PDB entry 9LGO | electron microscopy, 3.51 A resolution | chains G and D of the 10 polymer chains in the assembly

== Chain G ==
Molecule: cDNA FLJ55172
From: Homo sapiens
Reference sequence: B4DRQ5 (B4DRQ5_HUMAN); residue numbers follow UniProt; this construct covers 1-265
Sequence (275 residues; row label = number of the first residue in the row; numbers below 1 keep their minus sign (Met-9 is residue -9)):
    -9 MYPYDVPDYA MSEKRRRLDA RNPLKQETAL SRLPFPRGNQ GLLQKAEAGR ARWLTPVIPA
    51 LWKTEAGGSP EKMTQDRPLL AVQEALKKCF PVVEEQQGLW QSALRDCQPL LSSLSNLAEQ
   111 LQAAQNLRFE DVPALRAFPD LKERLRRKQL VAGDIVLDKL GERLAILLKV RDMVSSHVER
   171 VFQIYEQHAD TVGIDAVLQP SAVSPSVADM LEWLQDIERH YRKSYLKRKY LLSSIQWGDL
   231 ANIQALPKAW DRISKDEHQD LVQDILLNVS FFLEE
Disordered / not traced: -9 to 65
Construct notes: initiating methionine (-9); expression tag (-8 to 0)

== Chain D ==
Molecule: ATPase family gene 2 protein homolog A
From: Homo sapiens
Notes: EC 3.6.4.10
Reference sequence: Q8NB90 (AFG2A_HUMAN); residues 1-886 here = UniProt positions 1-886
Sequence (886 residues; row label = number of the first residue in the row):
     1 MSSKKNRKRL NQSAENGSSL PSAASSCAEA RAPSAGSDFA ATSGTLTVTN LLEKVDDKIP
    61 KTFQNSLIHL GLNTMKSANI CIGRPVLLTS LNGKQEVYTA WPMAGFPGGK VGLSEMAQKN
   121 VGVRPGDAIQ VQPLVGAVLQ AEEMDVALSD KDMEINEEEL TGCILRKLDG KIVLPGNFLY
   181 CTFYGRPYKL QVLRVKGADG MILGGPQSDS DTDAQRMAFE QSSMETSSLE LSLQLSQLDL
   241 EDTQIPTSRS TPYKPIDDRI TNKASDVLLD VTQSPGDGSG LMLEEVTGLK CNFESAREGN
   301 EQLTEEERLL KFSIGAKCNT DTFYFISSTT RVNFTEIDKN SKEQDNQFKV TYDMIGGLSS
   361 QLKAIREIIE LPLKQPELFK SYGIPAPRGV LLYGPPGTGK TMIARAVANE VGAYVSVING
   421 PEIISKFYGE TEAKLRQIFA EATLRHPSII FIDQLDALCP KREGAQNEVE KRVVASLLTL
   481 MDGIGSEVSE GQVLVLGATN RPHALDAALR RPGRFDKEIE IGVPNAQDRL DILQKLLRRV
   541 PHLLTEAELL QLANSAHGYV GADLKVLCNE AGLCALRRIL KKQPNLPDVK VAGLVKITLK
   601 DFLQAMNDIR PSAMREIAID VPNVSWSDIG GLESIKLKLE QAVEWPLKHP ESFIRMGIQP
   661 PKGVLLYGPP GCSKTMIAKA LANESGLNFL AIKGPELMNK YVGESERAVR ETFRKARAVA
   721 PSIIFFDQLD ALAVERGSSL GAGNVADRVL AQLLTEMDGI EQLKDVTILA ATNRPDRIDK
   781 ALMRPGRIDR IIYVPLPDAA TRREIFKLQF HSMPVSNEVD LDELILQTDA YSGAEIVAVC
   841 REAALLALEE DIQANLIMKR HFTQALSTVT PRIPESLRRF YEDYQE
Disordered / not traced: 1-42, 205-315, 339-349, 733-743, 886
Construct notes: conflict Gln454 (Glu in Q8NB90), Gln728 (Glu in Q8NB90)
Ligand contacts: ATP (adenosine-5'-triphosphate): Met354, Ile355, Gly356, Pro395, Pro396, Gly397, Thr398, Gly399, Lys400, Thr401, Met402, Gln454, Asn500, Ile532, Gly561, Ala562, Lys565
UniProt features mapped onto this chain:
  - binding site (ATP): Gly394 to Thr401, Gly668 to Thr675
  - modified residue: Thr272 (Phosphothreonine), Ser274 (Phosphoserine), Ser279 (Phosphoserine)
  - cross-link: Lys859 (Glycyl lysine isopeptide (Lys-Gly) (interchain with G-Cter in SUMO2))
  - natural variant: Arg84 (R84Q: In NEDHSB), Ser90 (S90I: In NEDHSB), Ala100 (A100T: In NEDHSB), Thr330 (deletion: In NEDHSB), Ser448 (S448L: In NEDHSB), Val488 (V488L: In NEDHSB), Arg529 (R529Q: In NEDHSB), Trp626 (W626C: In NEDHSB), Asp628 (D628G: In NEDHSB), Arg784 (R784Q: In NEDHSB), Ala844 (A844V: In NEDHSB)
  - mutagenesis: Gly185 (G185E: No effect on protein stability. No effect on interaction with AFG2B), Phe323 (F323I: Reduces protein stability)

== Interface between chain G and chain D ==
Residue-residue contacts (18; chain G residue first):
  Pro190(G) - Cys81(D)
  Pro190(G) - Arg84(D)
  Ser191(G) - Cys81(D)  hydrogen bond (backbone-side chain)
  Ser191(G) - Ile82(D)
  Ala192(G) - Ile80(D)
  Ala192(G) - Ile82(D)
  Val193(G) - Leu72(D)  hydrophobic
  Val193(G) - Lys76(D)
  Val193(G) - Ile82(D)
  Asp199(G) - Arg84(D)  salt bridge
  Asp250(G) - Lys61(D)  salt bridge
  Asp254(G) - Pro60(D)
  Asp254(G) - Lys61(D)
  Leu257(G) - Asp57(D)
  Leu257(G) - Lys58(D)
  Leu257(G) - Trp101(D)
  Asn258(G) - Trp101(D)
  Phe261(G) - Pro102(D)  hydrophobic
Interface residues without a listed pair, chain G (12 interface residues in all): Ser194, Ser260
Interface residues without a listed pair, chain D (15 interface residues in all): Ile59, Phe63, Met75

== In short ==
Chain G and chain D form an interface of 12 and 15 residues respectively, with 1 hydrogen bond and 2 salt
bridges. Polar pairs include Asp199(G)-Arg84(D), Asp250(G)-Lys61(D) and Ser191(G)-Cys81(D). Chain D binds ATP.
Here chain G is cDNA FLJ55172 and chain D is ATPase family gene 2 protein homolog A, both from Homo sapiens.
Entry 9LGO (Cryo-EM structure of the SPATA5-SPATA5L1-CINP-C1orf109 complex) was determined by electron
microscopy.
